9FQ9 - chain A; structure by X-ray diffraction, 1.25 A resolution.

[Chain A]
Name: Non-structural protein 11
Source organism: Severe acute respiratory syndrome coronavirus 2
UniProtKB: P0DTC1 (R1A_SARS2); residues 1-306 here correspond to UniProt positions 3264-3569 (UniProt number = residue number + 3263)
Amino-acid sequence (306 residues; row label = number of the first residue in the row):
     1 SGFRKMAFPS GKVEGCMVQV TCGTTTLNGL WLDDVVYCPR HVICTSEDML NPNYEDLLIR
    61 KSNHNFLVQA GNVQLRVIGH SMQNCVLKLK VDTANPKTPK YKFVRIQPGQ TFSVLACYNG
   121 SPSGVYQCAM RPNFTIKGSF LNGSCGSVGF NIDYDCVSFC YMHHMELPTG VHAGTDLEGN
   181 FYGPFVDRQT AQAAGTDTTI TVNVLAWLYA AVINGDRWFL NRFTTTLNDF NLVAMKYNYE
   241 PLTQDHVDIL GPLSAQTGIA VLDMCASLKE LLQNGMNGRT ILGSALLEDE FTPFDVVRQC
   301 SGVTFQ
Unresolved in the structure: 302-306
Covalent attachments: (5-chloranylpyridin-3-yl) 4-ethoxy-2-fluoranyl-benzoate (A1IF1) linked to Cys145
Small-molecule neighbours: A1IF1 ((5-chloranylpyridin-3-yl) 4-ethoxy-2-fluoranyl-benzoate): Leu27, Pro39, His41, Gly146, His163, His164, Met165, Val186, Asp187, Arg188, Gln189

[Summary]
Compound A1IF1 is covalently linked to Cys145.
Chain A is Non-structural protein 11 (Severe acute respiratory syndrome coronavirus 2); the structure, Crystal
structure of SARS-CoV-2 main protease (MPro) in complex with the covalently bound inhibitor PSB-21110
(compound ..., was determined by X-ray diffraction (same publication as 9FQA).
